7AMQ - chains A and B of the 4 polymer chains in the assembly; structure by X-ray diffraction, 2.35 A resolution.

[Chain A]
Protein: Human A6 T-cell receptor alpha chain
Organism: Homo sapiens
Amino-acid sequence (200 residues; numbered 3 to 202; the number before each row is that of its first residue):
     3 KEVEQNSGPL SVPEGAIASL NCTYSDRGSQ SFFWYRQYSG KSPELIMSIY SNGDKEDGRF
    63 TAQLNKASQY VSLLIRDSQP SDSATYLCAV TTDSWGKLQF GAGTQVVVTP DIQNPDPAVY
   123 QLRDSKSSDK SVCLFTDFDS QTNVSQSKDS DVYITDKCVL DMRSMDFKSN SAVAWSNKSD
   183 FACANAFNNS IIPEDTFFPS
Not modelled in the structure: 3, 97-98, 202
Disulfide bonds: Cys24-Cys90, Cys135-Cys185
Ion coordination: Zn2+: Asp118 (shared with His138(B) of chain B; 1 residue of chain H)

[Chain B]
Protein: Human A6 T-cell receptor beta chain TRBC1
Organism: Homo sapiens
Amino-acid sequence (246 residues; row label = number of the first residue in the row; numbering starts at 0):
     0 MNAGVTQTPK FQVLKTGQSM TLQCAQDMNH EYMSWYRQDP GMGLRLIHYS VGAGITDQGE
    60 VPNGYNVSRS TTEDFPLRLL SAAPSQTSVY FCASRPGLAG GRPEQYFGPG TRLTVTEDLK
   120 NVFPPEVAVF EPSEAEISHT QKATLVCLAT GFYPDHVELS WWVNGKEVHS GVCTDPQPLK
   180 EQPALNDSRY ALSSRLRVSA TFWQDPRNHF RCQVQFYGLS ENDEWTQDRA KPVTQIVSAE
   240 AWGRAD
Not modelled in the structure: 0-2, 98-100
Disulfide bonds: Cys23-Cys91, Cys146-Cys211
Ion coordination: Zn2+: His138 (shared with Asp118(A) of chain A; 1 residue of chain H)

[Chain A / chain B interface]
Inter-chain disulfides: Cys160(A)-Cys172(B)
Pairs across the interface (87):
  Ser33(A) - Pro102(B)
  Phe35(A) - Pro102(B)
  Phe35(A) - Glu103(B)
  Tyr37(A) - Gln104(B)  hydrogen bond (side chain-backbone)
  Tyr37(A) - Phe106(B)  hydrophobic
  Gln39(A) - Gln37(B)  hydrogen bond
  Gln39(A) - Phe90(B)
  Ser41(A) - Pro175(B)
  Ser41(A) - Gln176(B)  hydrogen bond
  Lys43(A) - Phe90(B)
  Ser44(A) - Phe90(B)
  Ser44(A) - Gly107(B)  hydrogen bond (side chain-backbone)
  Ser44(A) - Pro108(B)
  Pro45(A) - Phe90(B)
  Pro45(A) - Phe106(B)
  Leu47(A) - Glu103(B)
  Leu47(A) - Tyr105(B)  hydrophobic
  Ser50(A) - Glu103(B)
  Tyr52(A) - Pro102(B)
  Tyr52(A) - Glu103(B)
  Asp95(A) - Arg94(B)
  Ser96(A) - Arg94(B)
  Ser96(A) - Gly96(B)
  Ser96(A) - Leu97(B)  hydrogen bond (side chain-backbone)
  Lys99(A) - Leu45(B)
  Lys99(A) - Tyr48(B)
  Leu100(A) - Arg94(B)
  Leu100(A) - Gln104(B)
  Phe102(A) - Leu43(B)  hydrophobic
  Phe102(A) - Phe106(B)  hydrophobic
  Asp118(A) - His138(B)  salt bridge
  Tyr122(A) - Ser132(B)
  Tyr122(A) - Ala134(B)
  Tyr122(A) - Glu135(B)
  Tyr122(A) - His138(B)
  Tyr122(A) - Thr139(B)
  Gln123(A) - Ser132(B)
  Leu124(A) - Phe129(B)
  Leu124(A) - Glu130(B)
  Leu124(A) - Thr143(B)
  Leu124(A) - Val145(B)  hydrophobic
  Arg125(A) - Phe129(B)
  Arg125(A) - Glu130(B)  hydrogen bond (backbone-backbone)
  Asp126(A) - Ala127(B)
  Asp126(A) - Val128(B)
  Asp126(A) - Phe129(B)
  Ser127(A) - Val128(B)  hydrogen bond (backbone-backbone)
  Ser127(A) - Glu130(B)
  Ser127(A) - Glu239(B)  hydrogen bond (side chain-backbone)
  Ser133(A) - Phe129(B)
  Val134(A) - Phe129(B)  hydrophobic
  Val134(A) - Leu147(B)  hydrophobic
  Leu136(A) - Thr143(B)
  Leu136(A) - Val145(B)  hydrophobic
  Asp139(A) - Thr139(B)
  Asp139(A) - Arg196(B)  salt bridge
  Tyr155(A) - Leu178(B)  hydrophobic
  Tyr155(A) - Glu180(B)
  Ile156(A) - Leu178(B)
  Thr157(A) - Asp174(B)
  Thr157(A) - Ser192(B)
  Thr157(A) - Arg194(B)  hydrogen bond
  Asp158(A) - Arg194(B)
  Cys160(A) - Cys172(B)  disulfide
  Cys160(A) - Thr173(B)
  Cys160(A) - Arg194(B)
  Val161(A) - Cys172(B)
  Leu162(A) - Gly170(B)
  Leu162(A) - Val171(B)
  Leu162(A) - Arg196(B)
  Asp163(A) - Ser169(B)  hydrogen bond (backbone-side chain)
  Asp163(A) - Gly170(B)  hydrogen bond (backbone-backbone)
  Met164(A) - Lys141(B)
  Met164(A) - Ser169(B)
  Met164(A) - Arg196(B)
  Arg165(A) - His168(B)
  Arg165(A) - Ser169(B)  hydrogen bond (backbone-side chain)
  Phe169(A) - Lys141(B)
  Phe169(A) - Arg196(B)
  Ser171(A) - Arg196(B)  hydrogen bond
  Ser173(A) - Arg194(B)  hydrogen bond
  Ala174(A) - Arg194(B)
  Val175(A) - Arg194(B)
  Trp177(A) - Leu147(B)  hydrophobic
  Trp177(A) - Ala190(B)  hydrophobic
  Phe199(A) - His138(B)
  Pro201(A) - Ala134(B)  hydrophobic
Other interface residues (no listed pair), chain A (53 interface residues in all): Leu89, Thr93, Lys128, Lys132, Thr138, Ser152, Ser166, Met167
Other interface residues (no listed pair), chain B (54 interface residues in all): Tyr31, Tyr35, Gln57, Arg101, Thr149, Lys179, Ser198, Ser237, Ala238, Ala240

[Summary]
Chain A and chain B form an interface of 53 and 54 residues respectively, with 1 disulfide bond, 14 hydrogen
bonds and 2 salt bridges. Among the polar pairs are Asp118(A)-His138(B), Asp139(A)-Arg196(B) and
Tyr37(A)-Gln104(B). The Zn2+ site is built by Asp118(A) and His138(B).
Here chain A is Human A6 T-cell receptor alpha chain and chain B is Human A6 T-cell receptor beta chain TRBC1,
both from Homo sapiens. Entry 7AMQ (Crystal structure of the complex of HuJovi-1 Fab with the human TRBC2) was
determined by X-ray diffraction together with 7AMP, 7AMR and 7AMS from the same study.
